Entry 7NIZ (X-ray diffraction, 1.48 A resolution); this record covers chains A and B.

Chain A:
Protein: 14-3-3 protein sigma
Organism: Homo sapiens
UniProtKB: P31947 (1433S_HUMAN); residue numbers follow UniProt; this construct covers 1-248
Amino-acid sequence (276 residues; row label = number of the first residue in the row; numbers below 1 keep their minus sign (Met-27 is residue -27)):
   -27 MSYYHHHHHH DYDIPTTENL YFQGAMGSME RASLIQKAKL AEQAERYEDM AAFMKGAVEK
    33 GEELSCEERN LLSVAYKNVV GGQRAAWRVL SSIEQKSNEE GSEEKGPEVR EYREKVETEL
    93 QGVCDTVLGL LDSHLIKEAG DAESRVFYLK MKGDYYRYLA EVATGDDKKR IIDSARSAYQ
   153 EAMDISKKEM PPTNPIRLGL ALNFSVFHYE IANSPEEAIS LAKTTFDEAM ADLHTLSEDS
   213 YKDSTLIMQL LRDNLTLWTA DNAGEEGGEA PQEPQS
Unresolved in the structure: -27 to -5, 73-77, 232-248
Differences from the reference sequence: initiating methionine (-27); expression tag (-26 to 0)
Residues lining bound ligands:
  - fusicoccin (FSC): Glu14, Met22, Asn42, Leu43, Ser45, Val46, Lys49, Phe119, Lys122, Met123, Pro167, Ile168, Gly171, Lys214, Asp215, Leu218, Ile219
  - wr-1065 (UGH): Cys38, Glu39, Asn42
UniProt features mapped onto this chain:
  - site (Interaction with phosphoserine on interacting protein): Arg56, Arg129
  - modified residue (Phosphoserine): Ser5, Ser74, Ser248
Reported in the primary citation:
  - binding site for wr-1065: Cys38
  - conformationally variable residues (helix shift, side-chain flip): Cys38, Glu210 to Trp230
  - binding site for fusicoccin: Asp215
  - binding site for wr-1065: Glu39 (proposed by the authors, not directly observed)
  - mutagenesis - C38A: abolished binding to wr-1065
  - mutagenesis - C38A: unchanged binding to Estrogen receptor (chain B)

Chain B:
Protein: Estrogen receptor
UniProtKB: P03372 (ESR1_HUMAN); numbering as in UniProt (aligned over 588-595)
Amino-acid sequence (8 residues; numbered 588 to 595; the number before each row is that of its first residue):
   588 AEGFPATV
Unresolved in the structure: 588-590
Modified positions: Thr594 (phosphothreonine; TPO)

Interface between chain A and chain B:
Contacting residue pairs - 20 pairs, chain A then chain B:
  Lys49(A) with Val595(B), hydrogen bond (side chain-backbone)
  Arg56(A) with Thr594(B)
  Arg60(A) with Phe591(B)
  Lys122(A) with Val595(B), hydrogen bond (side chain-backbone)
  Arg129(A) with Thr594(B)
  Tyr130(A) with Thr594(B)
  Gly171(A) with Val595(B)
  Leu174(A) with Ala593(B); Thr594(B); Val595(B)
  Asn175(A) with Thr594(B); Val595(B), hydrogen bond (side chain-backbone)
  Val178(A) with Pro592(B), hydrophobic; Ala593(B); Thr594(B)
  Glu182(A) with Pro592(B)
  Leu222(A) with Ala593(B), hydrophobic
  Asn226(A) with Pro592(B); Ala593(B), hydrogen bond (side chain-backbone)
  Trp230(A) with Pro592(B), hydrophobic
Interface residues without a listed pair, chain A (17 interface residues in all): Asp126, Ile219, Leu229

In short:
17 residues of chain A face 5 of chain B across their interface; the contacts include 4 hydrogen bonds. Polar
pairs include Lys49(A)-Val595(B), Lys122(A)-Val595(B) and Asn175(A)-Val595(B). Ligands of chain A: fusicoccin
and wr-1065. From the paper: a binding site for wr-1065 at Cys38(A) and Glu39(A); C38A of chain A abolishes
binding to wr-1065.
Chain A is 14-3-3 protein sigma (Homo sapiens) and chain B is Estrogen receptor; the structure, Human 14-3-3
sigma in complex with human Estrogen Receptor alpha peptide and ligands Fusicoccin-A and WR-1065, was
determined by X-ray diffraction, deposited together with 7NFW.
